PDB entry 5D4S | X-ray diffraction, 1.97 A resolution | chains A and U of the 4 polymer chains in the assembly

Chain A:
Protein: Arabinose metabolism transcriptional repressor
Source organism: Bacillus subtilis (strain 168)
UniProt: P96711 (ARAR_BACSU); numbering as in UniProt (aligned over 1-68)
Amino-acid sequence (88 residues; row label = number of the first residue in the row; numbers below 1 keep their minus sign (Met-19 is residue -19)):
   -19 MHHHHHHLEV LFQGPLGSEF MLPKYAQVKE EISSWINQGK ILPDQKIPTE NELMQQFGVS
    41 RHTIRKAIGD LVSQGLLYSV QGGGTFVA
Not modelled in the structure: -19 to -2
Sequence notes: expression tag (-19 to 0)
Curated features (UniProtKB/Swiss-Prot):
  - DNA-binding region: Glu30 to Gly49 (H-T-H motif)

Chain U:
Molecule: 21-nt DNA strand
Sequence (21 nucleotides; each row starts with the number of its first residue):
     1 AAATACATAC GTACAAATAT T

Chain A / chain U interface:
Pairs across the interface (17):
  Thr29(A) - DA5(U)  phosphate contact
  Thr29(A) - DC6(U)  phosphate contact
  Glu30(A) - DC6(U)  hydrogen bond to the phosphate
  His42(A) - DA9(U)  base contact
  Arg45(A) - DC6(U)  sugar contact
  Arg45(A) - DA7(U)  salt bridge to the phosphate
  Arg45(A) - DT8(U)  base contact
  Ser59(A) - DC6(U)  phosphate contact
  Ser59(A) - DA7(U)  phosphate contact
  Val60(A) - DC6(U)  sugar contact
  Gln61(A) - DC6(U)  base contact
  Gln61(A) - DA7(U)  sugar contact
  Gly62(A) - DA5(U)  base contact
  Gly62(A) - DC6(U)  hydrogen bond to the sugar
  Gly64(A) - DA5(U)  phosphate contact
  Gly64(A) - DC6(U)  phosphate contact
  Thr65(A) - DC6(U)  phosphate contact
Also at the interface, not in a pair above, chain A (12 interface residues in all): Pro28, Gly63
Also at the interface, not in a pair above, chain U (7 interface residues in all): DT4, DC10

Summary:
Chain A and chain U form an interface of 12 and 7 residues respectively; the contacts include 2 hydrogen bonds
and 1 salt bridge. Among the polar pairs are Gly62(A)-DC6(U), Glu30(A)-DC6(U) and Arg45(A)-DA7(U).
Here chain A is Arabinose metabolism transcriptional repressor (Bacillus subtilis (strain 168)) and chain U is
a 21-nt DNA strand. Entry 5D4S (Crystal Structure of AraR(DBD) in complex with operator ORX1) was determined
by X-ray diffraction (same publication as 5D4R).
